PDB entry 3JBD | electron microscopy, 4.70 A resolution (low resolution: residue-level contacts below are approximate; hydrogen-bond / salt-bridge calls are withheld) | chains 1 and 2 of the 5 polymer chains in the assembly

# Chain 1
Protein: Capsid protein VP1
Source organism: Human poliovirus 1 Mahoney
Reference sequence: P03300 (POLG_POL1M); residues 1-302 here correspond to UniProt positions 580-881 (UniProt number = residue number + 579)
Chain sequence (302 residues; each row starts with the number of its first residue):
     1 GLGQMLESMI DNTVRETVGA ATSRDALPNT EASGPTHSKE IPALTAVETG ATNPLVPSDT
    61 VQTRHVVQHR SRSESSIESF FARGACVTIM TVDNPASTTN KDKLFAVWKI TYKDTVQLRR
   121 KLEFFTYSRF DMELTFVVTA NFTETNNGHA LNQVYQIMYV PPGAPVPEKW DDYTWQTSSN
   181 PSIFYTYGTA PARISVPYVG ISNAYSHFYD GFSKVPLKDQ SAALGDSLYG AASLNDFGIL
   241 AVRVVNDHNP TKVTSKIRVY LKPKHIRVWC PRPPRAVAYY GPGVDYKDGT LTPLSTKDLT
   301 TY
Unresolved in the structure: 1-19
UniProt features mapped onto this chain:
  - region: Gly1 to Ala21 (Amphipathic alpha-helix)
  - site: Tyr302 (Cleavage)

# Chain 2
Protein: Capsid protein VP2
Source organism: Human poliovirus 1 Mahoney
Reference sequence: P03300 (POLG_POL1M); residues 1-272 here correspond to UniProt positions 70-341 (UniProt number = residue number + 69)
Chain sequence (272 residues; row label = number of the first residue in the row):
     1 SPNIEACGYS DRVLQLTLGN STITTQEAAN SVVAYGRWPE YLRDSEANPV DQPTEPDVAA
    61 CRFYTLDTVS WTKESRGWWW KLPDALRDMG LFGQNMYYHY LGRSGYTVHV QCNASKFHQG
   121 ALGVFAVPEM CLAGDSNTTT MHTSYQNANP GEKGGTFTGT FTPDNNQTSP ARRFCPVDYL
   181 LGNGTLLGNA FVFPHQIINL RTNNCATLVL PYVNSLSIDS MVKHNNWGIA ILPLAPLNFA
   241 SESSPEIPIT LTIAPMCCEF NGLRNITLPR LQ
Unresolved in the structure: 1-5
UniProt features mapped onto this chain:
  - site: Gln272 (Cleavage)

# Chain 1 / chain 2 interface
Contacting residue pairs (104; chain 1 residue first):
  Val47(1) with Ile197(2)
  Glu48(1) with Ala29(2); Gln196(2); Ile197(2); Asn199(2); Thr202(2); Asn203(2)
  Thr49(1) with Ala29(2); Val32(2); Gln196(2)
  Gly50(1) with His195(2)
  Thr126(1) with Glu129(2)
  Tyr127(1) with Glu129(2); Val213(2); Asn214(2); Ser215(2)
  Ser202(1) with Ser215(2); Leu216(2)
  Asn203(1) with Ser215(2)
  Ala204(1) with Ser215(2)
  Ser206(1) with Ser215(2)
  Phe208(1) with Glu129(2); Cys131(2)
  Tyr209(1) with Glu129(2); Cys131(2); Asp219(2); His224(2)
  Asp210(1) with Lys81(2); Glu129(2); Met130(2); Cys131(2); His224(2); Asn225(2)
  Gly211(1) with Lys223(2)
  Phe212(1) with Thr143(2); Tyr145(2); Ala148(2); Lys223(2)
  Ser213(1) with Lys223(2)
  Val215(1) with Val222(2); Lys223(2)
  Pro216(1) with Tyr145(2); Pro269(2); Arg270(2)
  Leu217(1) with Thr267(2); Leu268(2); Arg270(2)
  Lys218(1) with Leu268(2); Pro269(2); Arg270(2)
  Gln220(1) with Arg270(2)
  Ala222(1) with Arg270(2)
  Asp226(1) with Arg172(2)
  Leu228(1) with Met141(2)
  Tyr229(1) with Lys81(2); Cys131(2); Leu132(2); Met141(2); Thr143(2); Phe174(2)
  Cys270(1) with Tyr35(2)
  Pro271(1) with Val192(2); Phe193(2)
  Arg272(1) with Pro128(2); Glu129(2); Asn183(2)
  Pro273(1) with Thr185(2); Asn189(2); Val192(2); Phe193(2)
  Pro274(1) with Thr185(2); Asn189(2)
  Arg275(1) with Gly184(2); Thr185(2)
  Ala276(1) with Gly184(2); Thr185(2); Leu186(2)
  Val277(1) with Gly184(2)
  Tyr280(1) with Asn137(2); Thr138(2); Thr140(2)
  Gly281(1) with Thr140(2)
  Pro282(1) with Met141(2)
  Gly283(1) with Met141(2)
  Val284(1) with Cys131(2); Leu132(2)
  Asp285(1) with Ala133(2); Gly134(2); Thr140(2); Met141(2)
  Tyr286(1) with Ala133(2); Phe161(2); Cys175(2); Pro176(2); Val177(2); Gly184(2)
  Lys287(1) with Asn137(2)
  Asp288(1) with Asn137(2); Phe161(2)
  Leu291(1) with Phe161(2); Tyr179(2); Leu180(2)
  Pro293(1) with Leu186(2)
  Leu294(1) with Leu186(2)
Other interface residues (no listed pair), chain 1 (47 interface residues in all): Ile201, Ser221
Other interface residues (no listed pair), chain 2 (61 interface residues in all): Asn30, Val127, Ser136, His142, Ser144, Gln146, Pro163, Leu181, Gly182

# Overview
The interface between chain 1 and chain 2 involves 47 residues on one side and 61 on the other.
Here chain 1 is Capsid protein VP1 and chain 2 is Capsid protein VP2, both from Human poliovirus 1 Mahoney.
Entry 3JBD (Complex of poliovirus with VHH PVSP6A) was determined by electron microscopy together with 3JBC,
3JBE, 3JBF and 3JBG from the same study.
